PDB entry 8A0X | X-ray diffraction, 3.30 A resolution | chains A and E of the 6 polymer chains in the assembly

== Chain A ==
Name: Antitoxin HigA-2
Organism: Vibrio cholerae
UniProt: Q9KMA5 (HIGA2_VIBCH); numbering as in UniProt (aligned over 2-104)
Amino-acid sequence (103 residues; each row starts with the number of its first residue):
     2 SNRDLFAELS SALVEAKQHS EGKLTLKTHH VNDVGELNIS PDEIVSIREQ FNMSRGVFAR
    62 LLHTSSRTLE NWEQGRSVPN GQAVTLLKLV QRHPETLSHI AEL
Curated features (UniProtKB/Swiss-Prot):
  - DNA-binding region: Arg56 to Gln75 (H-T-H motif)
Metal / ion sites: Mg2+ near Asp43 (its only coordinating residue here)

== Chain E ==
Molecule: 31-nt DNA strand
Sequence (31 nucleotides; each row starts with the number of its first residue):
     1 CGCCATCTGT ACGCTTGGTG CGTACACTTC C
Disordered / not traced: 1

== Interface between chain A and chain E ==
Pairs across the interface (16; chain A residue first):
  Ser66(A) - DG20(E)  sugar contact
  Ser66(A) - DC21(E)  hydrogen bond to the phosphate
  Arg68(A) - DC21(E)  base contact
  Arg68(A) - DG22(E)  hydrogen bond to the base
  Arg68(A) - DT23(E)  hydrogen bond to the base
  Thr69(A) - DT19(E)  sugar contact
  Thr69(A) - DG20(E)  hydrogen bond to the phosphate
  Asn72(A) - DG20(E)  hydrogen bond to the base
  Asn72(A) - DC21(E)  base contact
  Trp73(A) - DT19(E)  hydrogen bond to the phosphate
  Arg77(A) - DG20(E)  base contact
  Ser78(A) - DG18(E)  phosphate contact
  Ser78(A) - DT19(E)  base contact
  Val79(A) - DG18(E)  hydrogen bond to the phosphate
  Val79(A) - DT19(E)  phosphate contact
  Asn81(A) - DT19(E)  hydrogen bond to the phosphate
Interface residues without a listed pair, chain A (10 interface residues in all): Pro80

== Overview ==
10 residues of chain A face 6 of chain E across their interface; the contacts include 8 hydrogen bonds. Polar
contacts include Arg68(A)-DG22(E), Arg68(A)-DT23(E) and Asn72(A)-DG20(E).
Chain A is Antitoxin HigA-2 (Vibrio cholerae) and chain E is a 31-nt DNA strand; the structure, Crystal
structure of the HigB2-HigA2 tetramer in complex with operator DNA, was determined by X-ray diffraction.
